Entry 8OJ4 (electron microscopy, 4.35 A resolution (low resolution: residue-level contacts below are approximate; hydrogen-bond / salt-bridge calls are withheld)); this record covers chains B and C of the 7 polymer chains in the assembly.

== Chain B (and C) ==
Protein: Intermembrane phospholipid transport system binding protein MlaD
Source organism: Escherichia coli
Notes: chain C of this document is another copy of the same molecule, construct and numbering; everything in this record applies to it too
UniProt: P64604 (MLAD_ECOLI); residue numbers follow UniProt; this construct covers 1-183
Sequence (183 residues; numbered 1 to 183; the number before each row is that of its first residue):
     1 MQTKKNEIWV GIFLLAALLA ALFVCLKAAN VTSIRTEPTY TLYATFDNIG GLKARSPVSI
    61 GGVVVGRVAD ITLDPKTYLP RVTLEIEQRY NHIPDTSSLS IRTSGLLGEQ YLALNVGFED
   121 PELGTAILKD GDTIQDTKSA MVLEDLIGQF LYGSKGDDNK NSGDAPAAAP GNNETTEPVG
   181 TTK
Unresolved in the structure: 1-35, 153-183 (chain C: 1-33, 153-183)
Reported in the primary citation:
  - mutagenesis - F118E, E119K, D120K, Q149C/L151C, L151C: abolished growth in response to SDS/EDTA
  - mutagenesis - E122K: unchanged growth
  - mutagenesis - Q149C: unchanged growth in response to SDS/EDTA

== How chain B and chain C interact ==
Residue-residue contacts (11; chain B residue first):
  Gly61(B) with Asn48(C); Ile49(C)
  Gly62(B) with Asn48(C); Gly50(C)
  His92(B) with Tyr78(C)
  Arg102(B) with Val142(C); Glu144(C)
  Gly105(B) with Leu143(C)
  Leu106(B) with Leu143(C)
  Leu107(B) with Leu107(C)
  Leu146(B) with Ile147(C)
Also at the interface, not in a pair above, chain B (11 interface residues in all): Val63, Tyr90, Asn91
Also at the interface, not in a pair above, chain C (12 interface residues in all): Asp47, Leu73, Pro80

== Overview ==
11 residues of chain B face 12 of chain C across their interface. The paper reports that F118E, E119K and
D120K of chain B, among others, abolish growth in response to SDS/EDTA; E122K of chain B leaves growth
unchanged; 7 substitutions were tested in all.
Chain B and chain C are both Intermembrane phospholipid transport system binding protein MlaD (Escherichia
coli); the structure, Structure of the MlaCD complex (1:6 stoichiometry), was determined by electron
microscopy together with 8OJG from the same study.
